6CRQ - chains J and L of the 12 polymer chains in the assembly; structure by electron microscopy, 4.20 A resolution (low resolution: residue-level contacts below are approximate; hydrogen-bond / salt-bridge calls are withheld).

Chain J:
Protein: PGV04 vh
Organism: Homo sapiens
Amino-acid sequence (228 residues; numbered 1 to 216 plus 12 insertion-coded residues; the number before each row is that of its first residue; a row labelled like 52A-52B holds insertion residues (52A, then the next letters in order)):
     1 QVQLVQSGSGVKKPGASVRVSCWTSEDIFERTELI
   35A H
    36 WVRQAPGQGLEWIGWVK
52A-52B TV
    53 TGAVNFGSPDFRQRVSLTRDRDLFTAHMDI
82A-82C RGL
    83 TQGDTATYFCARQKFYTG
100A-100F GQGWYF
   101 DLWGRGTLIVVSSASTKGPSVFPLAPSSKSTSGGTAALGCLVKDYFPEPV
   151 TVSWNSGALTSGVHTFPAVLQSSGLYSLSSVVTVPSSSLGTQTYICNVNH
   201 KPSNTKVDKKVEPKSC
Unresolved in the structure: 114-216
Cystine bridges: Cys22-Cys92

Chain L:
Protein: PGV04 vl
Organism: Homo sapiens
Amino-acid sequence (208 residues; numbered 1 to 214; 6 numbers in that range are skipped by the numbering (no residue carries them; nothing is unmodelled there); the number before each row is that of its first residue):
     1 EIVLTQSPGTLSLSPGETASLSCTAAS
    30 YGHMTWYQKKPGQPPKLLIFATSKRASGIPDRFSGSQFGKQYTLTITRME
    80 PEDFARYYCQQL
    96 EFFGQGTRLEIRRTVAAPSVFIFPPSDEQLKSGTASVVCLLNNFYPREAK
   146 VQWKVDNALQSGNSQESVTEQDSKDSTYSLSSTLTLSKADYEKHKVYACE
   196 VTHQGLSSPVTKSFNRGEC
Unresolved in the structure: 107-214
Cystine bridges: Cys23-Cys88

Chain J / chain L interface:
Pairs across the interface - 29 pairs, chain J then chain L:
  Gln1(J) with Lys45(L)
  Gln39(J) with Lys38(L); Tyr87(L)
  Gly44(J) with Tyr87(L)
  Leu45(J) with Phe98(L)
  Trp47(J) with Glu96(L); Phe98(L)
  Phe91(J) with Pro43(L)
  Phe97(J) with Phe49(L)
  Gln100B(J) with His32(L); Ala50(L)
  Gly100C(J) with His32(L)
  Trp100D(J) with His32(L); Thr34(L); Gln89(L); Leu91(L); Glu96(L)
  Tyr100E(J) with His32(L); Thr34(L); Tyr36(L); Leu46(L); Phe49(L); Ala50(L)
  Phe100F(J) with Tyr36(L); Gln89(L)
  Asp101(J) with Leu46(L)
  Trp103(J) with Pro43(L); Pro44(L)
  Gly104(J) with Pro43(L)
Interface residues without a listed pair, chain J (19 interface residues in all): Val37, Gln43, Glu46, Arg105
Interface residues without a listed pair, chain L (16 interface residues in all): Ile48

In short:
The interface between chain J and chain L involves 19 residues on one side and 16 on the other.
Here chain J is PGV04 vh and chain L is PGV04 vl, both from Homo sapiens. Entry 6CRQ (Glutaraldehyde-treated
BG505 SOSIP.664 Env in complex with PGV04 Fab) was determined by electron microscopy.
